PDB entry 4FZG | X-ray diffraction, 3.00 A resolution | chains M and b of the 32 polymer chains in the assembly

== Chain M ==
Protein: Proteasome component PRE4
From: Saccharomyces cerevisiae
Notes: EC 3.4.25.1
Reference sequence: P30657 (PSB4_YEAST); residues 1-233 here correspond to UniProt positions 34-266 (UniProt number = residue number + 33)
Chain sequence (233 residues; each row starts with the number of its first residue):
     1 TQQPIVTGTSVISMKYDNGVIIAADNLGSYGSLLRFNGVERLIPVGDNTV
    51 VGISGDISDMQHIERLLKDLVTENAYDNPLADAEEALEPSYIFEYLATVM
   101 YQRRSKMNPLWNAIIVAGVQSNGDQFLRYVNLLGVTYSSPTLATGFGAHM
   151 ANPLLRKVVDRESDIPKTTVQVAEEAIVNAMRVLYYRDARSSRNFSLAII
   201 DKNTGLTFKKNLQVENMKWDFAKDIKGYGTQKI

== Chain b ==
Protein: Proteasome component PRE3
From: Saccharomyces cerevisiae
Notes: EC 3.4.25.1
Reference sequence: P38624 (PSB6_YEAST); residues 1-196 here correspond to UniProt positions 20-215 (UniProt number = residue number + 19)
Chain sequence (196 residues; row label = number of the first residue in the row):
     1 TSIMAVTFKDGVILGADSRTTTGAYIANRVTDKLTRVHDKIWCCRSGSAA
    51 DTQAIADIVQYHLELYTSQYGTPSTETAASVFKELCYENKDNLTAGIIVA
   101 GYDDKNKGEVYTIPLGGSVHKLPYAIAGSGSTFIYGYCDKNFRENMSKEE
   151 TVDFIKHSLSQAIKWDGSSGGVIRMVVLTAAGVERLIFYPDEYEQL
Swiss-Prot annotation at these positions:
  - active site: T1 (Nucleophile)
Reported in the primary citation:
  - catalytic residues: T1 (citing earlier work)

== Interface between chain M and chain b ==
Pairs across the interface - 61 pairs, chain M then chain b:
  S32(M) - W165(b)
  S32(M) - D166(b)
  S32(M) - G167(b)  hydrogen bond (backbone-backbone)
  S32(M) - S168(b)
  L33(M) - F133(b)  hydrophobic
  L33(M) - W165(b)
  L34(M) - K164(b)
  L34(M) - W165(b)  hydrogen bond (backbone-backbone)
  L34(M) - G167(b)
  F146(M) - A24(b)  hydrophobic
  F146(M) - Y25(b)  hydrophobic
  Y185(M) - E194(b)  hydrogen bond
  Y186(M) - I26(b)
  Y186(M) - R29(b)
  R187(M) - A24(b)
  R187(M) - Y25(b)
  R187(M) - I26(b)  hydrogen bond (backbone-backbone)
  R187(M) - A27(b)
  R187(M) - R29(b)
  D188(M) - A24(b)
  D188(M) - I26(b)
  A189(M) - T21(b)
  A189(M) - A24(b)  hydrogen bond (backbone-backbone)
  A189(M) - I26(b)
  A189(M) - G167(b)
  R193(M) - D191(b)  salt bridge
  R193(M) - E194(b)  salt bridge
  M217(M) - D191(b)
  K218(M) - R29(b)  hydrogen bond (backbone-side chain)
  W219(M) - R29(b)
  W219(M) - G171(b)
  W219(M) - V172(b)  hydrophobic
  W219(M) - Y189(b)
  W219(M) - P190(b)
  D220(M) - Y189(b)
  F221(M) - R29(b)
  F221(M) - V30(b)  hydrophobic
  A222(M) - V30(b)  hydrophobic
  A222(M) - V172(b)  hydrophobic
  A222(M) - R174(b)  hydrogen bond (backbone-side chain)
  A222(M) - I187(b)
  K223(M) - I187(b)
  K223(M) - Y189(b)
  I225(M) - V30(b)  hydrophobic
  I225(M) - R174(b)  hydrogen bond (backbone-side chain)
  K226(M) - D32(b)
  K226(M) - R185(b)
  G227(M) - D32(b)  hydrogen bond (backbone-side chain)
  Y228(M) - T35(b)
  Y228(M) - R45(b)
  Y228(M) - Q53(b)  hydrogen bond (side chain-backbone)
  Y228(M) - A56(b)
  Y228(M) - D57(b)  hydrogen bond
  Q231(M) - D32(b)
  Q231(M) - L34(b)
  Q231(M) - T35(b)
  Q231(M) - R36(b)  hydrogen bond (side chain-backbone)
  Q231(M) - W42(b)
  Q231(M) - R185(b)
  I233(M) - R36(b)
  I233(M) - R185(b)  hydrogen bond (backbone-side chain)
Interface residues without a listed pair, chain M (27 interface residues in all): R35, M150, R190, E215
Interface residues without a listed pair, chain b (33 interface residues in all): R19, I163

== Summary ==
Chain M and chain b form an interface of 27 and 33 residues respectively, with 13 hydrogen bonds and 2 salt
bridges. Polar contacts include R193(M)-D191(b), R193(M)-E194(b) and Y185(M)-E194(b). From UniProt:
active-site residue T1(b) on chain b. The paper reports the catalytic residue T1(b).
Here chain M is Proteasome component PRE4 and chain b is Proteasome component PRE3, both from Saccharomyces
cerevisiae. Entry 4FZG (20S yeast proteasome in complex with glidobactin) was determined by X-ray diffraction,
deposited together with 4FZC.
